PDB entry 9B0U | electron microscopy, 2.44 A resolution | chains A and E of the 8 polymer chains in the assembly

# Chain A (and E)
Name: Creatine kinase U-type, mitochondrial
From: Homo sapiens
Notes: EC 2.7.3.2; chain E of this document is another copy of the same molecule, construct and numbering; everything in this record applies to it too
UniProt: P12532 (KCRU_HUMAN); residues 1-379 here correspond to UniProt positions 39-417 (UniProt number = residue number + 38)
Amino-acid sequence (418 residues; numbered -27 to 390; the number before each row is that of its first residue; numbers below 1 keep their minus sign (Met-27 is residue -27)):
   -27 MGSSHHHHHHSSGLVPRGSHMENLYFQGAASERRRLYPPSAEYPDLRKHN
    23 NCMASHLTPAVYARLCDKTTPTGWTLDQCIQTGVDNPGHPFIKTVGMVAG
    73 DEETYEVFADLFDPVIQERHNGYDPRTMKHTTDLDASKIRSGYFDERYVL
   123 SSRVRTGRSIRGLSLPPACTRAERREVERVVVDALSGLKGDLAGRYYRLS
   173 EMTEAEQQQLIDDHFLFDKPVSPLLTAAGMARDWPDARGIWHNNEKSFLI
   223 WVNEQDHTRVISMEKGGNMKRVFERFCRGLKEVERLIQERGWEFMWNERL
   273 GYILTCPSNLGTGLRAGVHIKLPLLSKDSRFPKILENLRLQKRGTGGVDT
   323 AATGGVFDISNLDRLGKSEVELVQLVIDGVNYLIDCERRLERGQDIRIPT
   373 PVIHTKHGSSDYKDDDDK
Disordered / not traced: -27 to 2, 371-390
Differences from the reference sequence: expression tag (-27 to 0, 380-390); engineered mutation Gln227 (Glu265 in P12532)
Ligand contacts:
  - ADP: Ser123, Arg125, Arg127, His186, Trp223, Gln227, Arg231, Met235, Arg287, Gly289, Val290, His291, Arg315, Gly318, Gly319, Val320, Asp330
  - creatine (CRN; N-[(E)-amino(imino)methyl]-N-methylglycine): His61, Lys65, Thr66, Val67, Leu196, Leu197, Gln227, Cys278, Ser280
From the paper describing this entry:
  - mutagenesis - H61A, H61K, D321N: unchanged catalytic activity
  - mutagenesis - E226A: decreased catalytic activity
  - mutagenesis - H61A, H61K, E226A, D321N: decreased binding to creatine
  - mutagenesis - H61A, H61K, E227Q: decreased binding to pCr

# How chain A and chain E interact
Contacting residue pairs - 20 pairs, chain A then chain E:
  Ser3(A) with Asp39(E)
  Arg6(A) with Leu8(E); Tyr9(E), hydrogen bond (side chain-backbone); Cys38(E); Asp39(E), salt bridge
  Arg7(A) with Leu8(E); Tyr9(E), hydrogen bond (backbone-backbone)
  Leu8(A) with Arg6(E); Arg7(E); Leu8(E), hydrophobic; Tyr9(E)
  Tyr9(A) with Arg6(E), hydrogen bond (backbone-side chain); Arg7(E), hydrogen bond (backbone-backbone); Leu8(E); Tyr9(E), hydrophobic; Pro10(E)
  Pro10(A) with Tyr9(E)
  Cys38(A) with Arg6(E)
  Asp39(A) with Ser3(E); Arg6(E), salt bridge
Also at the interface, not in a pair above, chain A (9 interface residues in all): Pro11
Also at the interface, not in a pair above, chain E (9 interface residues in all): Pro11

# Overview
Chain A and chain E each contribute 9 residues to their interface, with 4 hydrogen bonds and 2 salt bridges.
Among the polar pairs are Arg6(A)-Asp39(E), Arg6(A)-Tyr9(E) and Arg7(A)-Tyr9(E). The paper reports that H61A,
H61K and E226A of chain A, among others, reduce binding to creatine; H61A, H61K and E227Q of chain A reduce
binding to pCr.
Both chains are Creatine kinase U-type, mitochondrial (Homo sapiens). Entry 9B0U (Cryo-EM structure of E227Q
variant of uMtCK1 incubated with ADP and phosphocreatine at pH 8.0) was determined by electron microscopy
(same publication as 9B04, 9B05, 9B0T, 9B14 and 9B16).
